Entry 2LEX (solution NMR); this record covers chains A and C of the 3 polymer chains in the assembly.

Chain A:
Molecule: Probable WRKY transcription factor 4
Source organism: Arabidopsis thaliana
Notes: fragment: WRKY domain, residues 399-469
UniProtKB: Q9XI90 (WRKY4_ARATH); residue numbers follow UniProt; this construct covers 399-469
Chain sequence (78 residues; numbered 392 to 469; the number before each row is that of its first residue):
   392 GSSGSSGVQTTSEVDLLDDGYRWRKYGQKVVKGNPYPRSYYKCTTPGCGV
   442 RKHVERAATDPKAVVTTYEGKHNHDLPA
Not modelled in the structure: 392-406
Sequence notes: expression tag (392-398)
Bound ions: Zn2+: Cys434, Cys439, His463, His465
From the paper describing this entry:
  - binding site for the 16-nt DNA strand: Arg413, Arg415, Lys416, Gly418, Gln419
  - binding site for the 16-nt DNA strand (chain C): Arg415, Tyr417, Gly418, Lys420, Tyr431, Lys433, Arg442

Chain C:
Molecule: 16-nt DNA strand
Sequence (16 nucleotides; each row starts with the number of its first residue):
    17 GCGCTGGTCAAAGGCG
Not modelled in the structure: 17-20, 31-32

How chain A and chain C interact:
Contacting residue pairs - 11 pairs, chain A then chain C:
  Arg415(A) - DC25(C)  phosphate contact
  Arg415(A) - DA26(C)  base contact
  Tyr417(A) - DT24(C)  phosphate contact
  Tyr417(A) - DC25(C)  phosphate contact
  Gly418(A) - DT24(C)  base contact
  Gly418(A) - DC25(C)  base contact
  Lys420(A) - DG22(C)  phosphate contact
  Lys420(A) - DG23(C)  base contact
  Lys433(A) - DT24(C)  phosphate contact
  Lys433(A) - DC25(C)  phosphate contact
  Arg442(A) - DT24(C)  phosphate contact
Also at the interface, not in a pair above, chain A (7 interface residues in all): Tyr431

Summary:
7 residues of chain A face 5 of chain C across their interface. Cys434(A), Cys439(A), His463(A) and His465(A)
coordinate Zn2+. From the paper: a binding site for the 16-nt DNA strand (chain C) at Arg415(A), Tyr417(A) and
Gly418(A) among others; a binding site for the 16-nt DNA strand at Arg413(A), Arg415(A) and Lys416(A) among
others.
Chain A is Probable WRKY transcription factor 4 (Arabidopsis thaliana) and chain C is a 16-nt DNA strand; the
structure, Complex of the C-terminal WRKY domain of AtWRKY4 and a W-box DNA, was determined by solution NMR.
